Entry 4XGC (X-ray diffraction, 3.50 A resolution); this record covers chains B and E of the 7 polymer chains in the assembly.

# Chain B
Protein: Origin recognition complex subunit 2
From: Drosophila melanogaster
Reference sequence: Q24168 (ORC2_DROME); residue numbers follow UniProt; this construct covers 266-618
Chain sequence (354 residues; row label = number of the first residue in the row):
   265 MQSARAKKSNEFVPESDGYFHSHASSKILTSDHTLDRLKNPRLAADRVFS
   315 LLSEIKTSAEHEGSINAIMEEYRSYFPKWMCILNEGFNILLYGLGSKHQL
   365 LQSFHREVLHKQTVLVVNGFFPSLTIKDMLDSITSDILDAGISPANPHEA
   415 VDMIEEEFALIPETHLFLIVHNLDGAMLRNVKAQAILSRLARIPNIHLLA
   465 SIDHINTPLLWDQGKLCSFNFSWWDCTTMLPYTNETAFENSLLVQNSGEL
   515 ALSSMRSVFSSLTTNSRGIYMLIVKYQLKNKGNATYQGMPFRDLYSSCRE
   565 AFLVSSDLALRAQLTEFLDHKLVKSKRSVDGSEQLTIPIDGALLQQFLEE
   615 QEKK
Unresolved in the structure: 265-325, 509-513, 550-551, 593-595, 617-618
Sequence notes: initiating methionine (265)
Ion coordination: K+: Ala-455, Ile-457, Ile-460

# Chain E
Protein: Origin recognition complex subunit 5
From: Drosophila melanogaster
Reference sequence: Q24169 (ORC5_DROME); residue numbers follow UniProt; this construct covers 1-460
Chain sequence (460 residues; row label = number of the first residue in the row):
     1 MEAICSSLEPLFPCREAAIETLGELIGDSSETYPSAIYLFGHSGTGKTAL
    51 TRAFLKECGKRQNVRTAHLNAIECYTTKIMLEILLDSLAPDQGDALKVDN
   101 MLDFVEQLRRQAATRVEDQGFLIAVDNAERLRDMDANVLPVLLRLQELTN
   151 LNLCVILLSQLPFEKFYNKTGLSEIVCLHLAQYNKAETQRILGSDFQQVR
   201 NQLLEQFAQDKKRLEICQEAVTEDFYNNYLNLFLSVFYKACRDVPELQLT
   251 ARKCLSTYLEPVLDGTVDATDISRLWRHIAGPLRSALTQIYMRIEKPAEE
   301 VEDFTAIEDQSVRKLAQSLELPYYAKFLLIAAFLASHNAAKQDKRLFVKH
   351 HGKQRKRMQTVNARAKTTEKMSTTLGPKSFSIDRLLAIFYAILEEKVGLT
   401 CNLLSQISTLVHLNLLSFVSGEQNIMEGSARLQCTIGLEFVLQIGKVVGF
   451 NVRQYLCDFM
Unresolved in the structure: 207-210, 267-272, 296-317, 348-371, 459-460
Curated features (UniProtKB/Swiss-Prot):
  - binding site (ATP): Gly-41 to Thr-48

# Interface between chain B and chain E
Pairs across the interface (27; chain B residue first):
  Arg-443(B) / Met-426(E)
  Arg-443(B) / Glu-427(E)
  His-468(B) / Met-426(E)
  Asn-470(B) / Met-426(E)
  Thr-471(B) / Met-426(E)
  Pro-472(B) / Cys-401(E)  hydrophobic
  Pro-472(B) / Leu-404(E)
  Pro-472(B) / Ser-405(E)
  Leu-473(B) / Leu-404(E)  hydrophobic
  Leu-473(B) / Ser-408(E)  hydrogen bond (backbone-side chain)
  Leu-473(B) / Ile-425(E)  hydrophobic
  Leu-474(B) / Ser-408(E)
  Leu-474(B) / Met-426(E)  hydrophobic
  Trp-475(B) / Ser-405(E)  hydrogen bond (backbone-side chain)
  Trp-475(B) / Ser-408(E)
  Asp-476(B) / Ser-405(E)  hydrogen bond (backbone-side chain)
  Asp-476(B) / Ser-408(E)
  Asp-476(B) / Thr-409(E)
  Asp-476(B) / His-412(E)  salt bridge
  Gln-477(B) / Ser-405(E)
  Gln-477(B) / Thr-409(E)  hydrogen bond (backbone-side chain)
  Leu-480(B) / Cys-401(E)  hydrophobic
  Leu-480(B) / Ser-405(E)
  Trp-487(B) / Cys-401(E)  hydrophobic
  Ser-521(B) / Glu-427(E)
  Ser-524(B) / Asn-424(E)  hydrogen bond
  Glu-564(B) / Lys-169(E)  salt bridge
Interface residues without a listed pair, chain B (16 interface residues in all): Asp-438
Interface residues without a listed pair, chain E (14 interface residues in all): Ile-382, Asn-402, Ile-407

# In short
16 residues of chain B and 14 residues of chain E are in contact; the contacts include 5 hydrogen bonds and 2
salt bridges. Polar pairs include Asp-476(B)/His-412(E), Glu-564(B)/Lys-169(E) and Leu-473(B)/Ser-408(E).
UniProt lists 8 ATP-binding residues on chain E.
Chain B is Origin recognition complex subunit 2 and chain E is Origin recognition complex subunit 5, both from
Drosophila melanogaster; the structure, Crystal structure of the eukaryotic origin recognition complex, was
determined by X-ray diffraction.
